PDB entry 7ZGK | electron microscopy, 3.59 A resolution | chains B and C of the 3 polymer chains in the assembly

Chain B:
Protein: Complement C3b alpha' chain
Source organism: Homo sapiens
UniProtKB: P01024 (CO3_HUMAN); residue numbers follow UniProt; this construct covers 749-1663
Amino-acid sequence (915 residues; each row starts with the number of its first residue):
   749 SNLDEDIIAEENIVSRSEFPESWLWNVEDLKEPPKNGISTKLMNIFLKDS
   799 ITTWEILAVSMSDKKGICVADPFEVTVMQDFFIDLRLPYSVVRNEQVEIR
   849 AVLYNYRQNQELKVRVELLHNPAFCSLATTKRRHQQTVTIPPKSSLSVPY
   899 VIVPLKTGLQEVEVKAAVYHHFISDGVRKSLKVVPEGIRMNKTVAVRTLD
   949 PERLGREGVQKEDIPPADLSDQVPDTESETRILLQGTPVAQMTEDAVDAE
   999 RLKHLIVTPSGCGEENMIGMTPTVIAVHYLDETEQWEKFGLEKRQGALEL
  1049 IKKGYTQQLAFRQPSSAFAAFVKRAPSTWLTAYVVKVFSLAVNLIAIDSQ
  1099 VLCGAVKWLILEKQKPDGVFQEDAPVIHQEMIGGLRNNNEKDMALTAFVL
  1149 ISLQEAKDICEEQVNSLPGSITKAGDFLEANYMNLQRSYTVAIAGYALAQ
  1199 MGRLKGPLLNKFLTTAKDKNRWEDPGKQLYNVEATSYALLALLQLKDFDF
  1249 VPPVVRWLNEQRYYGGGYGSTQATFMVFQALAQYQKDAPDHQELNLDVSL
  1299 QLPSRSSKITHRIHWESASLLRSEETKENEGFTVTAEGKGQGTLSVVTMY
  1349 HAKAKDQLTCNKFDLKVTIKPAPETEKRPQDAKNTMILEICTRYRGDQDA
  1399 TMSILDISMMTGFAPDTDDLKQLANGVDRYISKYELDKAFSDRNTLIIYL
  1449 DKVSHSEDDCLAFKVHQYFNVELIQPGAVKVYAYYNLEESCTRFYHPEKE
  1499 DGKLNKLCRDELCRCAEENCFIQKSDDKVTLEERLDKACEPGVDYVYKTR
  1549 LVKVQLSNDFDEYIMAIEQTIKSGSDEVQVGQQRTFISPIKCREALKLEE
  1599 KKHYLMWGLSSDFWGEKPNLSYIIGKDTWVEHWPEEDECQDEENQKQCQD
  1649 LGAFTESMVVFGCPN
Disordered / not traced: 749-751, 1372-1380, 1523-1524
Sequence notes: conflict Glu1013 (Gln in P01024)
Swiss-Prot annotation at these positions:
  - region: Glu1634 to Phe1659 (Interaction with CFP/properdin)
  - site: Arg954, Glu955 (Cleavage), Arg1303, Ser1304 (Cleavage), Arg1320, Ser1321 (Cleavage), Asn1663 (Coordinates Mg(2+) for interaction with Complement factor B Bb fragment (CFB))
  - modified residue (Phosphoserine): Ser968, Ser1321, Ser1573
  - glycosylation (N-linked (GlcNAc...) asparagine): Asn939, Asn1617
  - natural variant: Arg1042 (R1042L: In AHUS5), Ala1094 (A1094V: In AHUS5), Asp1115 (D1115N: In AHUS5), Cys1158 (C1158W: In AHUS5), Gln1161 (Q1161K: In AHUS5), His1464 (H1464D: In AHUS5)
  - mutagenesis: Asp1029 (D1029A: Minor effect on binding of C3d to CR2), Glu1030 (E1030A: Impaired binding of C3d to CR2), Glu1032 (E1032A: Impaired binding of C3d to CR2), Glu1035 (E1035A: No effect on binding of C3d to CR2), Arg1042 (R1042M: Impaired binding of C3d to CR2), Ile1108 to Leu1109 (Impaired binding of C3d to CR2; when associated with A-1163), Glu1110 (E1110A: No effect on binding of C3d to CR2), Asp1115 (D1115A: No effect on binding of C3d to CR2), Asp1121 (D1121A: No effect on binding of C3d to CR2), Asp1140 (D1140A: No effect on binding of C3d to CR2), Glu1153 (E1153A: Impaired binding of C3d to CR2), Asp1156 (D1156A: Impaired binding of C3d to CR2), 4 further mutagenesis entries in UniProt
Disulfides: Cys873-Cys1513, Cys1101-Cys1158, Cys1358-Cys1489, Cys1389-Cys1458, Cys1506-Cys1511, Cys1518-Cys1590, Cys1537-Cys1661, Cys1637-Cys1646

Chain C:
Protein: 65 kDa invariant surface glycoprotein, putative
Source organism: Trypanosoma brucei gambiense
UniProtKB: C9ZJ67 (C9ZJ67_TRYB9); numbering as in UniProt (aligned over 17-363)
Amino-acid sequence (367 residues; numbered -3 to 363; the number before each row is that of its first residue; numbers below 1 keep their minus sign (Met-3 is residue -3)):
    -3 MGSSHHHHHHSSGLVPRGSHMLLVIGSEDNRVPGDKKLTKEGAAALCKMK
    47 HLADKVAKERSQELKDRTQNFAGYIEFELYRIDYWLEKLNGPKGRKDGYA
    97 KLSDSDIEKVKEIFNKAKDGITKQLPEAKKAGEEAGKLHTEVKKAAENAR
   147 GQDLDDDTAKSTGLYRVLNWYCITKEERHNATPNCDGIQFRKHYLSVNRS
   197 AIDCSSTSYEENYDWSANALQVALNSWEDVKPKKLESAGSDKNCNIGQSS
   247 ESHPCTMTEEWQTPYKETVEKLRELEDAYQRGKKAHDAMLGYANTAYAVN
   297 TKVEQEKPLTEVIAAAKEAGKKGAKIIIPAAAPATPTNSTKNDDSAPTEH
   347 VDRGIATNETQVEVGID
Disordered / not traced: -3 to 34, 146-202, 227-255, 313-363
Sequence notes: initiating methionine (-3); expression tag (-2 to 16); conflict Met17 (Val in C9ZJ67)

How chain B and chain C interact:
Residue-residue contacts - 24 pairs, chain B then chain C:
  Ile1108(B) - Phe73(C)  hydrophobic
  Ile1108(B) - Arg77(C)  hydrogen bond (backbone-side chain)
  Leu1109(B) - Arg77(C)
  Leu1109(B) - Tyr80(C)  hydrophobic
  Leu1109(B) - Trp81(C)  hydrogen bond (backbone-side chain)
  Glu1110(B) - Trp81(C)
  Lys1111(B) - Arg77(C)  hydrogen bond (backbone-side chain)
  Lys1111(B) - Tyr293(C)
  Gln1112(B) - Phe73(C)
  Gln1112(B) - Glu74(C)  hydrogen bond
  Gln1112(B) - Arg77(C)  hydrogen bond
  Lys1113(B) - Arg77(C)
  Pro1114(B) - Glu74(C)
  Pro1114(B) - Leu286(C)
  Pro1114(B) - Asn290(C)
  Ser1164(B) - Phe73(C)
  Gly1167(B) - Tyr70(C)  hydrogen bond (backbone-side chain)
  Thr1170(B) - Tyr70(C)  hydrogen bond
  Lys1171(B) - Asn66(C)
  Lys1171(B) - Tyr70(C)  hydrogen bond (backbone-side chain)
  Asp1174(B) - Lys279(C)  salt bridge
  Arg1201(B) - Arg63(C)
  Gly1204(B) - Trp211(C)
  Asn1208(B) - Trp211(C)
Interface residues without a listed pair, chain B (21 interface residues in all): Pro1062, Gln1119, Asp1121, Pro1166, Ser1168, Pro1205
Interface residues without a listed pair, chain C (18 interface residues in all): Phe67, Arg91, His282, Asn296, Gln301
The authors on this interface:
  - specific contacts: Leu1109(B)-Arg77(C)
  - hot spots on chain C (mutagenesis) - Y293A: abolished binding to C3d

Overview:
21 residues of chain B and 18 residues of chain C are in contact; the contacts include 8 hydrogen bonds and 1
salt bridge. Among the polar pairs are Asp1174(B)-Lys279(C), Ile1108(B)-Arg77(C) and Leu1109(B)-Trp81(C). The
authors report a contact between Leu1109(B) and Arg77(C). The paper reports that Y293A of chain C abolishes
binding to C3d.
Here chain B is Complement C3b alpha' chain (Homo sapiens) and chain C is 65 kDa invariant surface
glycoprotein, putative (Trypanosoma brucei gambiense). Entry 7ZGK (Trypanosoma brucei gambiense ISG65 in
complex with human complement component C3b) was determined by electron microscopy, deposited together with
7ZGJ.
